Entry 7SJK (X-ray diffraction, 1.21 A resolution); this record covers chain A.

Chain A:
Name: Pls Plasmin sensitive surface protein
Source organism: Staphylococcus aureus subsp. aureus NCTC 8325
Notes: fragment: A domain
Reference sequence: P80544 (PLS_STAAU); residue numbers follow UniProt; this construct covers 391-656
Amino-acid sequence (270 residues; row label = number of the first residue in the row):
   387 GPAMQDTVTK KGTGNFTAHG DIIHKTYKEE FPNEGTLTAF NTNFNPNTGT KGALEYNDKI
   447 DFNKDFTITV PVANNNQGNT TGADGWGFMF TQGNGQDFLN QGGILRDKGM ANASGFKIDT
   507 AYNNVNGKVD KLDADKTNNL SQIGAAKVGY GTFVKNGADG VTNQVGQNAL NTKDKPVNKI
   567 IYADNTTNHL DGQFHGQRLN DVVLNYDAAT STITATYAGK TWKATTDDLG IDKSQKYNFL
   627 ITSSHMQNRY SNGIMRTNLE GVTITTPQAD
Not modelled in the structure: 387-390
Sequence notes: expression tag (387-390)
Bound ions: Ca2+: Asp-505, Ala-507, Asn-509, Asp-519
Reported in the primary citation:
  - Ca2+ coordination: Asp-505, Ala-507, Asn-509, Asp-519

Summary:
Asp-505, Ala-507, Asn-509 and Asp-519 coordinate Ca2+. The paper reports Ca2+ coordination by Asp-505, Ala-507
and Asn-509 among others.
Chain A is Pls Plasmin sensitive surface protein (Staphylococcus aureus subsp. aureus NCTC 8325); the
structure, Structure of PLS A-domain (residues 391-656) from Staphylococcus aureus, was determined by X-ray
diffraction, deposited together with 8DEO, 7SMH and 7SIE.
